4RE3 - chain A; structure by X-ray diffraction, 2.55 A resolution.

[Chain A]
Molecule: Beta-mannosidase/beta-glucosidase
From: Oryza sativa Indica Group
Notes: EC 3.2.1.25
UniProtKB: B5ABY0 (B5ABY0_ORYSI); residue numbers follow UniProt; this construct covers 1-483
Amino-acid sequence (503 residues; row label = number of the first residue in the row; numbers below 1 keep their minus sign (Ala-19 is residue -19)):
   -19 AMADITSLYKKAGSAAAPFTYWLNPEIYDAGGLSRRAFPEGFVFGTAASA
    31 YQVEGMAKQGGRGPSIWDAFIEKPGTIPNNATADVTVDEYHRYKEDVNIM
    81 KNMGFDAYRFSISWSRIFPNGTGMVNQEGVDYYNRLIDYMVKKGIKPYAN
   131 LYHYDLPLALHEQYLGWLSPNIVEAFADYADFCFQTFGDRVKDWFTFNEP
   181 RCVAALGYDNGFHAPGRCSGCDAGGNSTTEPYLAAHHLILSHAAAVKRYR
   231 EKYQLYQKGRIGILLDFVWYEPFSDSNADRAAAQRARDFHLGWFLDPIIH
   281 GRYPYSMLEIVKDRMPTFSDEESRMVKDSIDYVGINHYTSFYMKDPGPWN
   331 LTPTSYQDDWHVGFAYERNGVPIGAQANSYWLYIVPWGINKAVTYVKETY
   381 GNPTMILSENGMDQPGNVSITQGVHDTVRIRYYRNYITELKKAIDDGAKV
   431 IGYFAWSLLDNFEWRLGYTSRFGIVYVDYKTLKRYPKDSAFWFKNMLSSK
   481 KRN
Not modelled in the structure: -19 to -5, 479-483
Sequence notes: expression tag (-19 to 0)
Disulfide bonds: Cys198-Cys201
Small-molecule neighbours: glucoimidazole (GIM): Gln32, His133, Tyr134, Asn178, Glu179, Asn316, Tyr318, Trp361, Glu389, Trp436, Glu443, Trp444, Phe452

[Overview]
Bound to chain A: glucoimidazole.
Chain A is Beta-mannosidase/beta-glucosidase (Oryza sativa Indica Group); the structure, Different transition
state conformations for the hydrolysis of beta-mannosides and beta-glucosides in the rice Os7BGlu26 family
..., was determined by X-ray diffraction, deposited together with 4RE2 and 4RE4.
